Entry 2X5U (X-ray diffraction, 3.00 A resolution); this record covers chains H and L of the 4 polymer chains in the assembly.

# Chain H
Protein: Reaction center protein H chain
From: Blastochloris viridis
UniProt: P06008 (RCEH_RHOVI); residues 1-258 here = UniProt positions 1-258
Amino-acid sequence (258 residues; numbered 1 to 258; the number before each row is that of its first residue):
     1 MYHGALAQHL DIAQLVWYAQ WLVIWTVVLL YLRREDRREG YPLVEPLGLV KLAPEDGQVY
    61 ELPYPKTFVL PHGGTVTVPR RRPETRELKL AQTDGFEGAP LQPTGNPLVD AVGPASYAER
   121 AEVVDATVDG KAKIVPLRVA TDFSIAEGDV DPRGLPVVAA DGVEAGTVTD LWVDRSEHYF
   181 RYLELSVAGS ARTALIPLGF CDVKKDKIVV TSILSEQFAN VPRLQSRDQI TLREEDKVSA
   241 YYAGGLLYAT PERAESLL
Not modelled in the structure: 46-60
Modified / non-standard residues: M1 (n-formylmethionine; FME)
Curated features (UniProtKB/Swiss-Prot):
  - modified residue: M1 (N-formylmethionine)

# Chain L
Protein: Reaction center protein L chain
From: Blastochloris viridis
UniProt: P06009 (RCEL_RHOVI); residues 0-273 here correspond to UniProt positions 1-274 (UniProt number = residue number + 1)
Amino-acid sequence (274 residues; row label = number of the first residue in the row; numbering starts at 0):
     0 MALLSFERKY RVRGGTLIGG DLFDFWVGPY FVGFFGVSAI FFIFLGVSLI GYAASQGPTW
    60 DPFAISINPP DLKYGLGAAP LLEGGFWQAI TVCALGAFIS WMLREVEISR KLGIGWHVPL
   120 AFCVPIFMFC VLQVFRPLLL GSWGHAFPYG ILSHLDWVNN FGYQYLNWHY NPGHMSSVSF
   180 LFVNAMALGL HGGLILSVAN PGDGDKVKTA EHENQYFRDV VGYSIGALSI HRLGLFLASN
   240 IFLTGAFGTI ASGPFWTRGW PEWWGWWLDI PFWS
Not modelled in the structure: 0
Bound ions: Fe2+: H190, H230 (shared with 3 residues of chain M)
Residues lining bound ligands:
  - bacteriochlorophyll b (BCB), molecule 1: V46, I49, F97, F128, L131, F146, I150, L151, H153, L154, V157
  - bacteriochlorophyll b (BCB), molecule 2: F97, P124, I125, M127, F128, L131, V157, N158, F160, G161, Y162, W167, H168, N170, G172, H173, S176, V177, L180, F181, I240, F241, G244, A245, G247, T248
  - bacteriochlorophyll b (BCB), molecule 3: V157, Y162, H168, L180, F181
  - bacteriochlorophyll b (BCB), molecule 4: H168, M174, V177, S178, F181, V182, M185
  - bacteriopheophytin b (BPB), molecule 1: F41, I42, G45, V46, I49, I89, C92, A93, A96, F97, W100, E104, V117, A120, F121, P124, F128, F146, Y148, G149, I150, H153, A237, S238, F241
  - bacteriopheophytin b (BPB), molecule 2: F181, A184, M185, L189, V219, V220
  - menaquinone-7 (MQ7): V26, Y29, F30, V31, G35, I39, I42, W100, R103
Curated features (UniProtKB/Swiss-Prot):
  - binding site ((7R,8Z)-bacteriochlorophyll b): H153, H173
  - binding site (Fe cation): H190, H230
  - binding site (a ubiquinone): F216

# Chain H / chain L interface
Pairs across the interface (62; chain H residue first):
  E39(H) - L3(L)
  G40(H) - L3(L)
  G40(H) - S4(L)  hydrogen bond (backbone-backbone)
  G40(H) - F5(L)
  Y41(H) - L3(L)  hydrophobic
  L43(H) - L2(L)
  V44(H) - A1(L)  hydrogen bond (backbone-backbone)
  V44(H) - L2(L)  hydrogen bond (backbone-backbone)
  V44(H) - L3(L)
  K66(H) - N199(L)  hydrogen bond
  F68(H) - A198(L)
  V69(H) - K205(L)
  V69(H) - V206(L)  hydrogen bond (backbone-backbone)
  L70(H) - K205(L)
  P71(H) - V206(L)
  L88(H) - K8(L)
  L90(H) - R7(L)
  L90(H) - K8(L)
  L90(H) - V11(L)  hydrophobic
  F96(H) - W25(L)
  G98(H) - R10(L)
  G98(H) - W25(L)  hydrogen bond (backbone-backbone)
  P100(H) - R10(L)
  P100(H) - R12(L)
  P100(H) - D23(L)
  P100(H) - W25(L)  hydrophobic
  L101(H) - R7(L)
  L101(H) - R10(L)  hydrogen bond (backbone-backbone)
  L101(H) - V11(L)
  L101(H) - R12(L)
  Q102(H) - R12(L)  hydrogen bond
  G113(H) - K8(L)  hydrogen bond (backbone-backbone)
  G113(H) - Y9(L)
  G113(H) - V11(L)
  P114(H) - V11(L)
  P114(H) - K110(L)
  S116(H) - K8(L)
  S116(H) - Y9(L)
  T127(H) - E210(L)
  V128(H) - T208(L)
  V128(H) - E210(L)  hydrogen bond (backbone-side chain)
  V128(H) - H211(L)
  S176(H) - E210(L)  hydrogen bond
  E177(H) - A209(L)
  E177(H) - A226(L)
  Y179(H) - L227(L)
  A243(H) - G112(L)
  L246(H) - G112(L)
  L247(H) - G14(L)
  Y248(H) - V11(L)
  A254(H) - G13(L)
  A254(H) - G14(L)  hydrogen bond (backbone-backbone)
  E255(H) - R12(L)  salt bridge
  E255(H) - T15(L)
  S256(H) - T15(L)  hydrogen bond
  S256(H) - L16(L)
  S256(H) - I17(L)
  S256(H) - G18(L)  hydrogen bond (side chain-backbone)
  S256(H) - G19(L)  hydrogen bond (side chain-backbone)
  L257(H) - L16(L)  hydrogen bond (backbone-backbone)
  L258(H) - L16(L)  hydrogen bond (backbone-backbone)
  L258(H) - I17(L)
Also at the interface, not in a pair above, chain H (42 interface residues in all): W17, P42, E45, H72, T93, V112, Y117, R253
Also at the interface, not in a pair above, chain L (38 interface residues in all): F24, F62, R109, L111, D204, N213

# Summary
42 residues of chain H and 38 residues of chain L are in contact; the contacts include 17 hydrogen bonds and 1
salt bridge. Among the polar pairs are E255(H)-R12(L), K66(H)-N199(L) and Q102(H)-R12(L).
Chain H is Reaction center protein H chain and chain L is Reaction center protein L chain, both from
Blastochloris viridis; the structure, 80 microsecond Laue diffraction snapshot from crystals of a
photosynthetic reaction centre without illumination, was determined by X-ray diffraction, deposited together
with 2X5V.
